Entry 8FJK (electron microscopy, 3.30 A resolution); this record covers chains E and M of the 44 polymer chains in the assembly.

[Chain E]
Molecule: Major inner capsid protein VP3
From: Golden shiner reovirus
Notes: EC 3.6.4.13
Reference sequence: Q8JU60 (CAPSD_AQRVC); residues 77-1214 here = UniProt positions 77-1214
Sequence (1138 residues; each row starts with the number of its first residue):
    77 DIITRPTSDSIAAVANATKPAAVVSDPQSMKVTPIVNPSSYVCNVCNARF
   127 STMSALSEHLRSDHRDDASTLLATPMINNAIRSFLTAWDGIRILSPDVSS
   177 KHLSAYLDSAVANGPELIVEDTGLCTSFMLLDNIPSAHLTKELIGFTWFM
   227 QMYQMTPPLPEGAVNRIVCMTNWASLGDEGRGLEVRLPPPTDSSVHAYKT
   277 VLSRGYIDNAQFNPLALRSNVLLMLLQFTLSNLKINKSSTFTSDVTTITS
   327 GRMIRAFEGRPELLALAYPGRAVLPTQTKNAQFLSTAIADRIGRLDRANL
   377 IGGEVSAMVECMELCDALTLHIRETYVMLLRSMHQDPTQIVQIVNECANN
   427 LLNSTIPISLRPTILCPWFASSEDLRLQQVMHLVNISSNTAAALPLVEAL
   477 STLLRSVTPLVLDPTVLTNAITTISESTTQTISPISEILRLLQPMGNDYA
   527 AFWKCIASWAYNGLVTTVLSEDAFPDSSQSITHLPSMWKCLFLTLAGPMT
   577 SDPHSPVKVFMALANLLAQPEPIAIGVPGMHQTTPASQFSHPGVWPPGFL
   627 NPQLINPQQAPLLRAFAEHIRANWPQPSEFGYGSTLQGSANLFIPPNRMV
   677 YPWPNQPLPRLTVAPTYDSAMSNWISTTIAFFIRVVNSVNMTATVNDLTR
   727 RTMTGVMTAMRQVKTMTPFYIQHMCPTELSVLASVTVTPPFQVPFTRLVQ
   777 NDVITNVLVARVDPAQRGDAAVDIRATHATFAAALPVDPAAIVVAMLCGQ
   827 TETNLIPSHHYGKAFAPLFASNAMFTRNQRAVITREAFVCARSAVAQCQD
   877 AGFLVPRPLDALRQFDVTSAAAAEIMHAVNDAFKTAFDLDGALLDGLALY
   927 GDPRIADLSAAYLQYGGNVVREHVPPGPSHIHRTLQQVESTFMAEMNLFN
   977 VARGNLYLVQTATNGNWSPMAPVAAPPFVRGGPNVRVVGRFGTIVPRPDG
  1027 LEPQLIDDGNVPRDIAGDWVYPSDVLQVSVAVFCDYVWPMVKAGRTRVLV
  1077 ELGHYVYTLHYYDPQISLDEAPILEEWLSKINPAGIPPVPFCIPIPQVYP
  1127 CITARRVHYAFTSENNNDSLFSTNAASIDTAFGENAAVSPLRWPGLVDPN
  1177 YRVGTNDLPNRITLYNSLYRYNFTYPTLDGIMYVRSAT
Disordered / not traced: 77-107, 1214
Bound ions: Zn2+: Cys119, Cys122, His135, His140

[Chain M]
Molecule: Major inner capsid protein VP3
From: Golden shiner reovirus
Notes: EC 3.6.4.13; fragment: N-terminal residues 13-106
Reference sequence: Q8JU60 (CAPSD_AQRVC); numbering as in UniProt (aligned over 13-106)
Sequence (94 residues; row label = number of the first residue in the row):
    13 TASPADTNVVPAKDAPTTNSPPSTTSPNQAAADANQQQAGIVSSQSGPNA
    63 VGDSAPSTSVNNDGDIITRPTSDSIAAVANATKPAAVVSDPQSM

[Interface between chain E and chain M]
Residue-residue contacts (38):
  Ile220(E) with Gln104(M), hydrogen bond (backbone-side chain)
  Gly221(E) with Gln104(M)
  Met228(E) with Val100(M)
  Tyr229(E) with Pro96(M); Ala97(M), hydrogen bond (backbone-backbone); Val100(M), hydrophobic
  Gln230(E) with Ala97(M)
  Met231(E) with Pro96(M), hydrophobic
  Thr316(E) with Ile78(M), hydrogen bond (side chain-backbone); Ile79(M)
  Phe317(E) with Asp77(M), hydrogen bond (backbone-side chain)
  Thr318(E) with Ser86(M); Ile87(M)
  Val321(E) with Ile87(M), hydrophobic
  Ile324(E) with Thr94(M)
  Glu334(E) with Thr80(M); Arg81(M), salt bridge; Ser86(M), hydrogen bond
  Arg347(E) with Thr94(M)
  Arg373(E) with Asp75(M), hydrogen bond (side chain-backbone); Gly76(M); Asp77(M), salt bridge
  Gly379(E) with Asn40(M), hydrogen bond (backbone-side chain); Val72(M)
  Glu380(E) with Asn40(M), hydrogen bond; Val72(M); Gly76(M)
  Val381(E) with Gly76(M); Ile78(M), hydrophobic
  Ser382(E) with Gly76(M), hydrogen bond (backbone-backbone); Asp77(M)
  Pro433(E) with Val63(M), hydrophobic
  Arg437(E) with Val63(M); Gly64(M)
  Asp1205(E) with Val63(M)
  Gly1206(E) with Val63(M)
  Tyr1209(E) with Gly59(M); Pro60(M), hydrophobic
Other interface residues (no listed pair), chain E (37 interface residues in all): Trp224, Ser315, Ser319, Thr322, Met329, Ile330, Ala332, Pro337, Leu340, Val349, Asn375, Ser435, Thr1200, Met1208
Other interface residues (no listed pair), chain M (33 interface residues in all): Thr37, Ser38, Ser66, Pro68, Asn73, Ala89, Val90, Ala91, Ala93, Lys95, Ser101, Asp102, Pro103

[In short]
37 residues of chain E and 33 residues of chain M are in contact, with 9 hydrogen bonds and 2 salt bridges.
Polar contacts include Glu334(E)-Arg81(M), Arg373(E)-Asp77(M) and Ile220(E)-Gln104(M). Cys119(E), Cys122(E),
His135(E) and His140(E) coordinate Zn2+.
Here chain E is Major inner capsid protein VP3 and chain M is Major inner capsid protein VP3, both from Golden
shiner reovirus. Entry 8FJK (Golden Shiner Reovirus Core Polar Vertex) was determined by electron microscopy
(same publication as 8FJL).
